PDB entry 7XE6 | X-ray diffraction, 1.10 A resolution | chain A

== Chain A ==
Name: Endolysin
Source organism: Escherichia virus T4
Notes: EC 3.2.1.17
UniProtKB: D9IEF7 (D9IEF7_BPT4); residues 1-164 here = UniProt positions 1-164
Sequence (164 residues; numbered 1 to 164; the number before each row is that of its first residue):
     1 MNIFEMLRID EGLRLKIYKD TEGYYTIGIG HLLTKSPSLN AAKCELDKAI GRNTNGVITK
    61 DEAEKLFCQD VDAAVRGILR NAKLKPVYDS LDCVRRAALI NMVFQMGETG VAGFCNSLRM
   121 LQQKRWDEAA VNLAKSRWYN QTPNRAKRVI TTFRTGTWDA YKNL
Construct notes: engineered mutation C44 (Ser in D9IEF7), T54 (Cys in D9IEF7), C68 (Asn in D9IEF7), C93 (Ala in D9IEF7), A97 (Cys in D9IEF7), C115 (Thr in D9IEF7)
Disulfide bonds: C44-C115, C68-C93
Metal / ion sites: Na+ site 1 near E45 (its only coordinating residue here); Na+ site 2: G77, E108; Na+ site 3 near E128 (its only coordinating residue here)
Ligand contacts:
  - hexane-1,6-diol (HEZ), molecule 1: K16, I17, K19, Y25, L39
  - hexane-1,6-diol (HEZ), molecule 2: Y88, C93, R96
What the authors report for this chain:
  - interface residues: M1, R14, K19, C44, C68, C93, C115
  - contacts within the chain: D10-R148, E11-R145, E22-R137, H31-D70, E45-K48, R52-E62, K60-E64 (salt bridge), D72-R76, R80-E108, K85-D89, D92-R95, M102-F114 (hydrophobic contact), V111-F114 (hydrophobic contact), F114-L133 (hydrophobic contact), D159-K162

== Summary ==
Ligands of chain A: hexane-1,6-diol. The Na+ site 2 is built by G77 and E108. From the paper: interface
residues M1, R14 and K19 among others; contacts within the chain involving D10, R148 and E11 among others.
Chain A is Endolysin (Escherichia virus T4); the structure, T4 lysozyme mutant-S44C/C54T/N68C/A93C/C97A/T115C,
pH7, was determined by X-ray diffraction together with 7XE5, 7XE7, 7XE9 and 7XEA from the same study.
